4IAO - chains A and C; structure by X-ray diffraction, 2.90 A resolution.

# Chain A
Molecule: NAD-dependent histone deacetylase SIR2
Organism: Saccharomyces cerevisiae
Notes: EC 3.5.1.-
UniProtKB: P06700 (SIR2_YEAST); residue numbers follow UniProt; this construct covers 87-562
Sequence (492 residues; numbered 71 to 562; the number before each row is that of its first residue):
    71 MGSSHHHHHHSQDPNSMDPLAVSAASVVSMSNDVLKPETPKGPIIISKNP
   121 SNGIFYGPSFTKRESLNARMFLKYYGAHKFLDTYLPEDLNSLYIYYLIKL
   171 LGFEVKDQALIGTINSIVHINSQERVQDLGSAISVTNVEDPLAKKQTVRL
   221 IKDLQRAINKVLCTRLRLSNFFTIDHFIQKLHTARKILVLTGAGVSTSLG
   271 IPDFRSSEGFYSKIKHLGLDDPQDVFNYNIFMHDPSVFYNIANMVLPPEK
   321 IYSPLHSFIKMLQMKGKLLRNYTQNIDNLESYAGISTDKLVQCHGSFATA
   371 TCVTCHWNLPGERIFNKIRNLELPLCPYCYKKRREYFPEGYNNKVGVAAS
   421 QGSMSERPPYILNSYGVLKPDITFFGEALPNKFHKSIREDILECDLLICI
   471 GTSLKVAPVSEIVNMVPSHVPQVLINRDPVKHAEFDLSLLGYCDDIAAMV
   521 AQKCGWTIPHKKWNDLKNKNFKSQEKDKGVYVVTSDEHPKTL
Unresolved in the structure: 71-98, 118-120, 189-209, 415-422, 556-562
Construct notes: expression tag (71-86); engineered mutation Ser543 (Cys in P06700)
Ion coordination: Zn2+: Cys372, Cys375, Cys396, Cys399
Small-molecule neighbours: adenosine-5-diphosphoribose (APR): Gly262, Ala263, Gly264, Thr267, Asp273, Phe274, Arg275, Ser276, Tyr281, Phe296, Gln344, His364, Phe445, Gly471, Thr472, Ser473, Leu474, Val476, Asn496, Arg497, Asp498, Gly511, Tyr512, Cys513
UniProt features mapped onto this chain:
  - active site: His364 (Proton acceptor)
  - binding site (NAD(+)): Gln344 to Asp347, Gly471 to Ser473, Asn496 to Asp498, Cys513
  - binding site (Zn(2+)): Cys372, Cys375, Cys396, Cys399
From the paper describing this entry:
  - contacts within the chain: Arg235-Asp506 (salt bridge), Arg235-Gln492 (hydrogen bond), Arg235-Val490 (backbone contact), Arg235-Glu504 (backbone contact)
  - binding site for adenosine-5-diphosphoribose: Phe274, Arg275, Tyr281, Gln344, His364
  - conformationally variable residues: Lys222
  - mutagenesis - C543S: unchanged catalytic activity on Sir4SID
  - conformationally variable residues: Gln293, His364, Phe445 (from molecular simulation)
  - catalytic residues: Gln344, His364 (citing earlier work)

# Chain C
Molecule: Regulatory protein SIR4
Organism: Saccharomyces cerevisiae
UniProtKB: P11978 (SIR4_YEAST); residues 737-893 here = UniProt positions 737-893
Sequence (159 residues; numbered 735 to 893; the number before each row is that of its first residue):
   735 GSMNTIITHPGKMELVYVSDSDDSSSDNDSLTDLESLSSGESNEIKVTND
   785 LDTSAEKDQIQAGKWFDPVLDWRKSDRELTKNILWRIADKTTYDKETITD
   835 LIEQGIPKHSYLSGNPLTSVTNDICSVENYETSSAFFYQQVHKKDRLQYL
   885 PLYAVSTFE
Unresolved in the structure: 735-741, 752-806
Construct notes: expression tag (735-736)
From the paper describing this entry:
  - contacts within the chain: Asn816-Gln838 (hydrogen bond), Ile817-Leu835 (hydrophobic contact), Ile821-Leu835 (hydrophobic contact)

# Chain A / chain C interface
Contacting residue pairs - 148 pairs, chain A then chain C:
  Met100(A) - Pro850(C)  hydrophobic
  Asn102(A) - Leu846(C)
  Asn102(A) - Pro850(C)  hydrogen bond (side chain-backbone)
  Leu105(A) - Leu846(C)  hydrophobic
  Lys132(A) - Leu886(C)
  Ser135(A) - Leu886(C)
  Leu136(A) - Leu886(C)
  Arg139(A) - Tyr883(C)
  Arg139(A) - Leu884(C)  hydrogen bond (side chain-backbone)
  Arg139(A) - Leu886(C)
  Lys143(A) - Tyr845(C)
  Lys143(A) - Leu846(C)
  Lys143(A) - Val854(C)  hydrogen bond (side chain-backbone)
  Lys143(A) - Asn856(C)  hydrogen bond
  Tyr144(A) - Tyr845(C)
  Tyr144(A) - Leu846(C)  hydrogen bond (backbone-backbone)
  Tyr144(A) - Ser847(C)  hydrogen bond (backbone-backbone)
  Tyr145(A) - Tyr845(C)
  Tyr145(A) - Ser847(C)
  Gly146(A) - Tyr845(C)
  Ala147(A) - His843(C)  hydrogen bond (backbone-side chain)
  His148(A) - Glu837(C)  salt bridge
  Leu151(A) - Thr833(C)
  Leu151(A) - Ile836(C)  hydrophobic
  Leu151(A) - Glu837(C)
  Asp152(A) - Lys829(C)  salt bridge
  Glu157(A) - Lys829(C)  salt bridge
  Leu159(A) - Tyr827(C)
  Leu159(A) - Asp828(C)
  Ser161(A) - Tyr827(C)
  Ile164(A) - Ile832(C)  hydrophobic
  Gly172(A) - Leu884(C)  hydrogen bond (backbone-backbone)
  Phe173(A) - Gln882(C)
  Phe173(A) - Tyr883(C)  hydrophobic
  Glu174(A) - Gln882(C)  hydrogen bond (backbone-backbone)
  Glu174(A) - Leu884(C)
  Lys176(A) - Lys877(C)  hydrogen bond (side chain-backbone)
  Lys176(A) - Asp879(C)  hydrogen bond (side chain-backbone)
  Lys176(A) - Arg880(C)
  Lys176(A) - Gln882(C)
  Asp210(A) - Thr825(C)  hydrogen bond (backbone-backbone)
  Asp210(A) - Tyr827(C)
  Lys214(A) - Ile821(C)  hydrogen bond (side chain-backbone)
  Lys214(A) - Lys824(C)  hydrogen bond (side chain-backbone)
  Lys214(A) - Tyr827(C)
  Thr217(A) - Tyr827(C)
  Val218(A) - Ile817(C)  hydrophobic
  Val218(A) - Leu818(C)  hydrophobic
  Arg219(A) - Arg880(C)
  Ile221(A) - Ile817(C)  hydrophobic
  Ile221(A) - Leu835(C)  hydrophobic
  Ile221(A) - Ile836(C)  hydrophobic
  Lys222(A) - Asp810(C)  salt bridge
  Lys222(A) - Leu813(C)
  Lys222(A) - Thr814(C)  hydrogen bond
  Asp223(A) - Arg880(C)  salt bridge
  Asp223(A) - Leu881(C)
  Leu224(A) - Ile836(C)  hydrophobic
  Gln225(A) - Leu813(C)
  Gln225(A) - Leu835(C)  hydrogen bond (side chain-backbone)
  Gln225(A) - Ile836(C)  hydrogen bond (side chain-backbone)
  Gln225(A) - Gly839(C)
  Arg226(A) - Asp810(C)  salt bridge
  Arg226(A) - Arg880(C)
  Ala227(A) - Leu881(C)
  Ile228(A) - Ile836(C)  hydrophobic
  Ile228(A) - Ile840(C)  hydrophobic
  Asn229(A) - Gly839(C)
  Asn229(A) - Ile840(C)
  Asn229(A) - Pro841(C)
  Asn229(A) - Tyr872(C)
  Lys230(A) - Tyr872(C)
  Lys230(A) - Gln873(C)  hydrogen bond (side chain-backbone)
  Lys230(A) - Tyr883(C)
  Leu232(A) - Ile840(C)  hydrophobic
  Leu232(A) - His843(C)
  Leu232(A) - Thr855(C)
  Leu232(A) - Asn856(C)
  Leu232(A) - Ile858(C)  hydrophobic
  Cys233(A) - Thr855(C)
  Cys233(A) - Ile858(C)  hydrophobic
  Cys233(A) - Ala869(C)  hydrophobic
  Cys233(A) - Tyr872(C)  hydrophobic
  Cys233(A) - Gln873(C)
  Thr234(A) - Val854(C)
  Thr234(A) - Gln873(C)
  Thr234(A) - Tyr883(C)
  Arg235(A) - Val854(C)
  Arg237(A) - Tyr887(C)
  Leu238(A) - Tyr887(C)  hydrogen bond (backbone-side chain)
  Ser239(A) - Ala888(C)
  Ser239(A) - Val889(C)
  Ser239(A) - Ser890(C)  hydrogen bond (backbone-backbone)
  Phe241(A) - Tyr887(C)
  Phe242(A) - Tyr887(C)
  Phe242(A) - Val889(C)  hydrophobic
  Phe242(A) - Ser890(C)
  Phe242(A) - Thr891(C)
  Arg275(A) - Leu749(C)
  Gln293(A) - Leu749(C)
  His364(A) - Met747(C)
  Thr443(A) - Met747(C)
  Phe444(A) - Met747(C)
  Phe445(A) - Met747(C)
  Phe445(A) - Leu749(C)
  Gly446(A) - Lys746(C)
  Gly446(A) - Met747(C)  hydrogen bond (backbone-backbone)
  Glu447(A) - Lys746(C)
  Glu447(A) - Met747(C)  hydrogen bond (backbone-backbone)
  Leu449(A) - Met747(C)
  His454(A) - Gly745(C)
  His454(A) - Tyr864(C)  hydrogen bond
  His454(A) - Glu865(C)  salt bridge
  Ile457(A) - Val861(C)
  Ile457(A) - Tyr864(C)  hydrophobic
  Arg458(A) - Val861(C)
  Arg458(A) - Glu865(C)  salt bridge
  Lys475(A) - Leu749(C)
  Lys475(A) - Val750(C)  hydrogen bond (backbone-backbone)
  Lys475(A) - Tyr751(C)
  Val476(A) - Met747(C)  hydrophobic
  Val476(A) - Glu748(C)
  Ala477(A) - Lys746(C)
  Ala477(A) - Met747(C)
  Ala477(A) - Glu748(C)  hydrogen bond (backbone-backbone)
  Pro478(A) - Lys746(C)
  Glu481(A) - Cys859(C)
  Glu481(A) - Ser867(C)  hydrogen bond
  Glu481(A) - Phe870(C)
  Val483(A) - Val854(C)
  Asn484(A) - Ser853(C)
  Asn484(A) - Val854(C)
  Asn484(A) - Thr855(C)  hydrogen bond (backbone-side chain)
  Asn484(A) - Cys859(C)
  Asn484(A) - Gln873(C)
  Met485(A) - Ser853(C)
  Met485(A) - Cys859(C)
  Met485(A) - Ser860(C)
  Met485(A) - Tyr864(C)  hydrophobic
  Val486(A) - Ser853(C)
  Val486(A) - Val854(C)  hydrogen bond (backbone-backbone)
  Pro487(A) - Thr852(C)
  Ser488(A) - Leu846(C)
  Ser488(A) - Thr852(C)  hydrogen bond (side chain-backbone)
  Ser488(A) - Ser853(C)  hydrogen bond (side chain-backbone)
  Ser488(A) - Val854(C)
  Lys548(A) - Val889(C)
  Lys548(A) - Glu893(C)  salt bridge
Interface residues without a listed pair, chain A (83 interface residues in all): Pro156, Asn160, Ile168, Val175, Leu212, Ala213, Ala448, Phe453, Leu462, His489, Gln492, His502
Interface residues without a listed pair, chain C (66 interface residues in all): Ala822, Gln838, Leu851, Val875, Pro885
The authors on this interface:
  - residue pairs: His148(A)-Glu837(C) (hydrogen bond), Lys222(A)-Asp810(C) (hydrogen bond), Phe445(A)-Met747(C) (hydrophobic contact), Leu449(A)-Met747(C) (hydrophobic contact), Val476(A)-Met747(C) (hydrophobic contact)
  - interface residues, chain A: Arg139(A), Asp223(A), Cys233(A), Arg235(A), Met485(A), Gln492(A), His502(A)
  - interface residues, chain C: Met747(C)

# In short
Chain A and chain C form an interface of 83 and 66 residues respectively, with 30 hydrogen bonds and 9 salt
bridges. Among the polar pairs are His148(A)-Glu837(C), Asp152(A)-Lys829(C) and Glu157(A)-Lys829(C). The
authors report hydrogen bonds between His148(A) and Glu837(C) and Lys222(A) and Asp810(C); hydrophobic
contacts between Phe445(A) and Met747(C), Leu449(A) and Met747(C) and Val476(A) and Met747(C). From the paper:
catalytic residues Gln344(A) and His364(A); C543S of chain A leaves catalytic activity on Sir4SID unchanged.
Here chain A is NAD-dependent histone deacetylase SIR2 and chain C is Regulatory protein SIR4, both from
Saccharomyces cerevisiae. Entry 4IAO (Crystal structure of Sir2 C543S mutant in complex with SID domain of
Sir4) was determined by X-ray diffraction.
